Entry 3RN0 (X-ray diffraction, 1.91 A resolution); this record covers chains A and C of the 6 polymer chains in the assembly.

Chain A:
Molecule: Methylamine utilization protein MauG
From: Paracoccus denitrificans
Notes: EC 1.-.-.-
UniProtKB: Q51658 (MAUG_PARDP); residues 1-367 here correspond to UniProt positions 21-387 (UniProt number = residue number + 20)
Chain sequence (373 residues; numbered 1 to 373; the number before each row is that of its first residue):
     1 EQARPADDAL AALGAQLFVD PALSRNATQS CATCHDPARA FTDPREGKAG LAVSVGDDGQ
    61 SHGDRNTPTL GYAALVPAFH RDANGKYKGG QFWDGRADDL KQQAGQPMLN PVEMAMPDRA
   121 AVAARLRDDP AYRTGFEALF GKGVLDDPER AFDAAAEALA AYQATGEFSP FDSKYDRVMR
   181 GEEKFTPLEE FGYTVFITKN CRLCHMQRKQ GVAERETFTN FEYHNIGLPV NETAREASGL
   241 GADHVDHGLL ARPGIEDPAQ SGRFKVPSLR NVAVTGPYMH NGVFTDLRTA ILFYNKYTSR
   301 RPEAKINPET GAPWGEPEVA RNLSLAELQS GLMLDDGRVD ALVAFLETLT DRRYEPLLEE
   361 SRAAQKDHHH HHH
Unresolved in the structure: 1-5, 360-373
Sequence notes: engineered mutation Lys199 (Trp219 in Q51658); expression tag (368-373)
Metal / ion sites: heme c Fe site 1 near His35 (its only coordinating residue here); Ca2+: Asn66, Thr275, Pro277; heme c Fe site 2: His205, Tyr294; Na+ site 1: Asn231, Thr233; Na+ site 2: Leu250, Arg252, Ile255
Residues lining bound ligands:
  - heme c (HEC), molecule 1: Gln29, Ser30, Cys31, Cys34, His35, Ser54, Val55, Gly56, Arg65, Asn66, Thr67, Pro68, Thr69, Leu70, Gln91, Phe92, Trp93, Arg96, Leu100, Gln103, Ala104, Pro107, Met108, Glu113, Met114, Leu159, Gln163, Lys265
  - heme c (HEC), molecule 2: Trp93, Asn200, Cys201, Cys204, His205, His224, Ile226, Leu228, Phe264, Lys265, Val266, Pro267, Leu269, Val272, Tyr278, Met279, His280, Leu287, Ala290, Ile291, Tyr294, Ser324, Glu327, Leu328, Leu334, Leu342, Leu346
Swiss-Prot annotation at these positions:
  - binding site (heme c): Cys31, Cys34, His35, Cys201, Cys204, His205, His280
What the authors report for this chain:
  - mutagenesis - W199K: abolished catalytic activity on preMADH
  - mutagenesis - W199K (approximately 10%): decreased catalytic activity on quinol MADH

Chain C:
Molecule: Methylamine dehydrogenase light chain
From: Paracoccus denitrificans
Notes: EC 1.4.99.3
UniProtKB: A1BBA0 (A1BBA0_PARDP); residues 1-131 here correspond to UniProt positions 58-188 (UniProt number = residue number + 57)
Chain sequence (137 residues; row label = number of the first residue in the row):
     1 ADAPAGTDPR AKWVPQDNDI QACDYWRHCS IDGNICDCSG GSLTNCPPGT KLATASWVAS
    61 CYNPTDGQSY LIAYRDCCGY NVSGRCPCLN TEGELPVYRP EFANDIIWCF GAEDDAMTYH
   121 CTISPIVGKA SHHHHHH
Unresolved in the structure: 1-6, 132-137
Sequence notes: expression tag (132-137)
Modified positions: Trp57 (7-hydroxy-l-tryptophan; 0AF)
Disulfide bonds: Cys23-Cys88, Cys29-Cys61, Cys36-Cys121, Cys38-Cys86, Cys46-Cys77, Cys78-Cys109

Interface between chain A and chain C:
Pairs across the interface (28; chain A residue first):
  Val178(A) with Ser131(C)
  Phe191(A) with Glu101(C)
  Thr194(A) with Glu101(C); Phe102(C)
  Ile197(A) with Ser56(C); Val58(C), hydrophobic
  Thr198(A) with Ala55(C); Ser56(C), hydrogen bond (backbone-backbone); Glu101(C)
  Lys199(A) with Glu101(C), salt bridge
  Arg202(A) with Thr54(C), hydrogen bond (side chain-backbone); Ser56(C); Arg75(C)
  Leu203(A) with Thr54(C)
  Lys209(A) with Val127(C)
  Gln210(A) with Thr44(C), hydrogen bond; Pro125(C); Ile126(C)
  Gly211(A) with Ile126(C), hydrogen bond (backbone-backbone); Val127(C)
  Val212(A) with Tyr70(C), hydrophobic; Gly128(C); Lys129(C)
  Ser330(A) with Phe110(C); Gly111(C), hydrogen bond (backbone-backbone)
  Leu332(A) with Phe110(C), hydrophobic
  Arg338(A) with Pro100(C); Glu101(C), salt bridge
Interface residues without a listed pair, chain A (21 interface residues in all): Met179, Gly181, Tyr193, Val195, Ala326, Gln329
Interface residues without a listed pair, chain C (20 interface residues in all): Leu71, Trp108
From the paper, about this interface:
  - residue pairs: Glu101(C)-Lys199(A)

Summary:
21 residues of chain A and 20 residues of chain C are in contact, with 5 hydrogen bonds and 2 salt bridges.
Polar pairs include Lys199(A)-Glu101(C), Arg338(A)-Glu101(C) and Arg202(A)-Thr54(C). The authors report a
contact between Glu101(C) and Lys199(A). The paper reports that W199K of chain A abolishes catalytic activity
on preMADH; W199K of chain A reduces catalytic activity on quinol MADH.
Here chain A is Methylamine utilization protein MauG and chain C is Methylamine dehydrogenase light chain,
both from Paracoccus denitrificans. Entry 3RN0 (Crystal Structure of the W199K-MauG/pre-Methylamine
Dehydrogenase Complex) was determined by X-ray diffraction together with 3RLM and 3RMZ from the same study.
